Entry 4MQY (X-ray diffraction, 2.00 A resolution); this record covers chain A.

Chain A:
Molecule: UDP-3-O-[3-hydroxymyristoyl] N-acetylglucosamine deacetylase
Source organism: Escherichia coli
Notes: EC 3.5.1.-
Reference sequence: D5CV28 (D5CV28_ECOKI); numbering as in UniProt (aligned over 1-305)
Sequence (305 residues; numbered 1 to 305; the number before each row is that of its first residue):
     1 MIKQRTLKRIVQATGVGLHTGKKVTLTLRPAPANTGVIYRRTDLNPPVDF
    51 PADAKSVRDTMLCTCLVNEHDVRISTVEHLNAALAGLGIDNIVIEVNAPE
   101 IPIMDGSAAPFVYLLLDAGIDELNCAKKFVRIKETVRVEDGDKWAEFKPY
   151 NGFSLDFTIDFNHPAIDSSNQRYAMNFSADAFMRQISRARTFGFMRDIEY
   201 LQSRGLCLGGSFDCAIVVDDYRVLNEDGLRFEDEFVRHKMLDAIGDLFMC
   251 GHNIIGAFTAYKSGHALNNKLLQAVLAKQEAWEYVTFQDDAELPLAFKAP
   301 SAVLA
Unresolved in the structure: 303-305
Metal / ion sites: Zn2+: H79, H238, D242 (together with 2CW)
Small-molecule neighbours:
  - 2CW (4-[4-(4-aminophenyl)buta-1,3-diyn-1-yl]-N-[(2S,3R)-3-hydroxy-2-methyl-1-nitroso-1-oxobutan-2-yl]benzamide): L18, L62, C63, E78, H79, T191, F192, G193, M195, I198, Q202, C207, G210, S211, F212, A215, V217, H238, K239, D242, H265
  - UKW (4-ethynyl-N-[(1S,2R)-2-hydroxy-1-(oxocarbamoyl)propyl]benzamide): M61, F194, D197, Y200, L201
Reported in the primary citation:
  - conformationally variable residues (loop rearrangement): C63
  - catalytic residues: E78, H265 (citing earlier work)

Summary:
Bound to chain A: compound 2CW and compound UKW. The Zn2+ site is built by H79, H238 and D242. From the paper:
catalytic residues E78 and H265; conformational variability at C63.
Chain A is UDP-3-O-[3-hydroxymyristoyl] N-acetylglucosamine deacetylase (Escherichia coli); the structure,
Crystal Structure of the Escherichia coli LpxC/LPC-138 complex, was determined by X-ray diffraction, deposited
together with 4IS9 and 4ISA.
